PDB entry 2GTE | X-ray diffraction, 1.40 A resolution | chain A

Chain A:
Molecule: General odorant-binding protein lush
Source organism: Drosophila melanogaster
Reference sequence: O02372 (OB76A_DROME); residues 1-124 here correspond to UniProt positions 30-153 (UniProt number = residue number + 29)
Amino-acid sequence (124 residues; row label = number of the first residue in the row):
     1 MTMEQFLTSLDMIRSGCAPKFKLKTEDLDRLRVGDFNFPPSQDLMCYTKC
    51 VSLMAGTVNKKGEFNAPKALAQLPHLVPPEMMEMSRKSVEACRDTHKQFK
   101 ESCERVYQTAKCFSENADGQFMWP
Disulfide bonds: Cys-17/Cys-50, Cys-46/Cys-103, Cys-92/Cys-112
Residues lining bound ligands: (Z)-octadec-11-enyl acetate (VA): Phe-6, Leu-10, Val-51, Ser-52, Ala-55, Thr-57, Val-58, Phe-64, Ala-69, Leu-73, Leu-76, Val-77, Met-81, Met-84, Ser-85, Ser-88, Val-89, Val-106, Thr-109, Ala-110, Phe-113, Phe-121, Met-122, Trp-123, Pro-124
UniProt features mapped onto this chain:
  - binding site (1-propanol): Ser-52, Thr-57
  - binding site (butan-1-ol): Ser-52, Thr-57
  - binding site (ethanol): Ser-52, Thr-57
From the paper describing this entry:
  - binding site for (Z)-octadec-11-enyl acetate: Ser-52, Thr-57, Phe-64, Phe-113, Phe-121, Trp-123
  - mutagenesis - T57D, Q120A: decreased signaling in response to cVA
  - conformationally variable residues (loop rearrangement): Asn-116 to Phe-121
  - mutagenesis - T57D, Q120A: decreased signaling in response to (Z)-octadec-11-enyl acetate
  - mutagenesis - D118A: increased signaling in response to in the absence of cVA

In short:
Bound to chain A: (Z)-octadec-11-enyl acetate. UniProt lists residues binding 1-propanol Ser-52 and Thr-57,
butan-1-ol-binding residues Ser-52 and Thr-57 and ethanol-binding residues Ser-52 and Thr-57. From the paper:
a binding site for (Z)-octadec-11-enyl acetate at Ser-52, Thr-57 and Phe-64 among others; T57D and Q120A
reduce signaling in response to cVA.
Chain A is General odorant-binding protein lush (Drosophila melanogaster); the structure, Drosophila OBP LUSH
bound to attractant pheromone 11-cis-vaccenyl acetate, was determined by X-ray diffraction, deposited together
with 2QDI.
